PDB entry 9ETT | electron microscopy, 2.37 A resolution | chains H and O of the 20 polymer chains in the assembly

Chain H (and O):
Name: Flagellin
From: Sulfolobus acidocaldarius
Notes: chain O of this document is another copy of the same molecule, construct and numbering; everything in this record applies to it too
Reference sequence: Q4J9K5 (Q4J9K5_SULAC); residue numbers follow UniProt; this construct covers 12-304
Chain sequence (293 residues; numbered 12 to 304; the number before each row is that of its first residue):
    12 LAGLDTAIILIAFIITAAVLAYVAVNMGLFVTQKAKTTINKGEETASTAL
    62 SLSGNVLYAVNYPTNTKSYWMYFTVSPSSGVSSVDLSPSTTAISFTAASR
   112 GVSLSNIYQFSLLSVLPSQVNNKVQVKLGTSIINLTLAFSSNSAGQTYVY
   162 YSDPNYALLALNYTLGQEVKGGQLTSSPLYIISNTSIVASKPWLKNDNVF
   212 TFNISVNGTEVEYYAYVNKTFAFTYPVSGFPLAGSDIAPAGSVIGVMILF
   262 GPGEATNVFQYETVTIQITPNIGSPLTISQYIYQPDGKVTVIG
Glycans and other covalent adducts: N-acetylglucosamine (NAG) linked to Asn145, Asn195, Asn214; glycan linked to Asn173, Asn218, Asn229
Reported in the primary citation:
  - post-translational modification sites: Asn173, Asn229

Chain H / chain O interface:
Residue-residue contacts (41):
  Met38(H) with Leu15(O)
  Gly39(H) with Leu15(O)
  Val42(H) with Ala18(O), hydrophobic
  Ala46(H) with Ile22(O), hydrophobic
  Thr49(H) with Ile22(O); Ile25(O)
  Ile50(H) with Ile25(O), hydrophobic
  Gly53(H) with Ala29(O)
  Thr56(H) with Ala29(O)
  Ala57(H) with Ala32(O), hydrophobic
  Ala60(H) with Val36(O), hydrophobic
  Leu61(H) with Leu40(O)
  Ser62(H) with Leu40(O)
  Leu63(H) with Gln44(O)
  Asn66(H) with Lys47(O), hydrogen bond
  Tyr73(H) with Ser246(O); Ile248(O)
  Pro74(H) with Ala244(O); Gly245(O)
  Tyr272(H) with Thr101(O); Asn282(O), hydrogen bond
  Gly284(H) with Tyr33(O)
  Ser285(H) with Tyr33(O); Val36(O); Asn37(O)
  Pro286(H) with Tyr33(O); Asn37(O)
  Thr288(H) with Asn37(O), hydrogen bond; Phe41(O); Gln44(O)
  Ile289(H) with Gln44(O)
  Ser290(H) with Phe41(O); Gln44(O), hydrogen bond (backbone-side chain)
  Gln291(H) with Gln44(O), hydrogen bond
  Tyr294(H) with Lys52(O); Asn282(O); Ile283(O), hydrophobic
  Gln295(H) with Asp96(O); Ile248(O)
  Asp297(H) with Ile248(O)
  Gly304(H) with Lys47(O), hydrogen bond (backbone-side chain)
Also at the interface, not in a pair above, chain H (32 interface residues in all): Lys45, Ser89, Thr280, Leu287
Also at the interface, not in a pair above, chain O (25 interface residues in all): Leu21, Ile26, Thr48

Overview:
32 residues of chain H and 25 residues of chain O are in contact; the contacts include 6 hydrogen bonds. Among
the polar pairs are Asn66(H)-Lys47(O), Tyr272(H)-Asn282(O) and Thr288(H)-Asn37(O). N-acetylglucosamine is
covalently linked to Asn145(H), Asn195(H) and Asn214(H). From the paper: modification sites Asn173(H) and
Asn229(H).
Both chains are Flagellin (Sulfolobus acidocaldarius). Entry 9ETT (Structure of the archaellum of Sulfolobus
acidocaldarius strain MW039 (delta agl3 mutant)) was determined by electron microscopy together with 9ETS,
9EV0, 8QX4 and 8RZL from the same study.
